PDB entry 5WFD | X-ray diffraction, 2.65 A resolution | chains A and B

# Chain A
Name: Polycomb Protein EED
Source organism: Chaetomium thermophilum (strain DSM 1495 / CBS 144.50 / IMI 039719)
UniProt: G0S8H7 (G0S8H7_CHATD); residue numbers follow UniProt; this construct covers 1-565
Chain sequence (605 residues; each row starts with the number of its first residue; numbers below 1 keep their minus sign (Met-39 is residue -39)):
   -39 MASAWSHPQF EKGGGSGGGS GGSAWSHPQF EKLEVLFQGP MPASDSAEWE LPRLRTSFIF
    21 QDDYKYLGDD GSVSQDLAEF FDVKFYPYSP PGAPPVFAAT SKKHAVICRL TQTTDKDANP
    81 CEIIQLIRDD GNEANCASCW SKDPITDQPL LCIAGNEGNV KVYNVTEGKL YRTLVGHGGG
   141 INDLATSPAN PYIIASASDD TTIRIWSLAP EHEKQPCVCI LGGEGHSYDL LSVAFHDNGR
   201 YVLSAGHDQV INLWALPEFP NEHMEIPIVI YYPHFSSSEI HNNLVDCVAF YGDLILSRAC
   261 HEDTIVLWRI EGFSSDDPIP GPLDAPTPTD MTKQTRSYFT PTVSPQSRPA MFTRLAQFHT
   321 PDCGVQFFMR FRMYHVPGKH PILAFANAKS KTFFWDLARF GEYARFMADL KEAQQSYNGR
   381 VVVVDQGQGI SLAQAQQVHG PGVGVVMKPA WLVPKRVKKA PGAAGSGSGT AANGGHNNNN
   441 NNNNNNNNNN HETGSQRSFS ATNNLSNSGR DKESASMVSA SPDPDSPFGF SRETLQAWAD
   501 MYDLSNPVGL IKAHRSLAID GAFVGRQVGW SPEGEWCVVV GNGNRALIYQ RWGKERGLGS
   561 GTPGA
Disordered / not traced: -39 to 6, 26-33, 302-306, 416-488, 559-565
Sequence notes: initiating methionine (-39); expression tag (-38 to 0)

# Chain B
Name: Histone-lysine-N-methyltransferase EZH2, Polycomb protein SUZ12 chimera
Source organism: Chaetomium thermophilum (strain DSM 1495 / CBS 144.50 / IMI 039719)
UniProt: chimeric construct of G0SDW4, G0RYC6: residues 191-2523 from G0SDW4 (G0SDW4_CHATD) positions 191-949 (offset varies); residues 2530-2691 from G0RYC6 positions 530-691 (UniProt number = residue number - 2000)
Chain sequence (936 residues; numbered 182 to 2691; 1574 numbers in that range are skipped by the numbering (no residue carries them; nothing is unmodelled there); the number before each row is that of its first residue):
   182 SNHHHHHHAT PKNTEWTVDK IASALSVLAE EVPQNHSRLV NFLLEETEKR APQPRHLSKT
   242 DPFAHMKSKA IDANRPRPEG VPTMDVKFKQ HSGEYGKSRN SGRRFQYPVV CIKPDREPVP
   302 IYYFHHAEIR KNILALNSQL NFVPHLRDVD PNSAEEQKYS AWLMDLENLD SKSGFKIQPR
   362 SQKIAKRAQA EYAATLAPYL EPWLRKLNIE GCTKSNLIRF MASQPESDDS MTPQQKSNLL
   422 DTYSDDMGSP QAVRNASMFT EAWDRVFNDQ SKLRRVALRD ILMLDKNVEP IFDNKRAKDA
   482 PGSQKPPDEA LMQKVIDALG SYTTLGCLIC FSHDCEHGEI ERDNQKRCFS LEEIGGLMPS
   542 LRRKWAAQIE QRQKTEGGSA NAPPAHPPCR NECYRIHGTG DPNQQVPPWS ENEVGTLEWM
   602 FATIGYSQTL RPECFVGAIL GRPCWDVHRK LQELDLRLPP VEPRTIPKQK SLPWYDRRKK
   662 QLMSDWADAT ITHEHAVREL FAPCHHDGPC TAANGCPCAS AGTHPVLCER FCLCTAEECP
   722 LKFTGCACHS SGKTCLQRQR EGRPCICVQL NRECDPTLCK GCGARERADP ENAYDEVLHS
   782 TGCQNVALQR GAAKAVVLGK SQLEACGYGL FAAEDIEEGE FVIEYTGELI SHDEGVRREH
   842 RRG
   846 DVFDKYMCSF LFTLLEQEGI WVDAAIYGNL SRYINHATDG NIMPKIMYVN HEWRIKFTAI
   906 KDIKAGEELF FNYGDNFPNL T
  2500 KKLVERNEQS GAETTPQQPK RANGLVPRGS EVMLPGRGVP KKPLRRPKRR PLLVPKTTQP
  2560 LFDPLSKVQL LPGQPLPQHP IDDSWLLLKH RDNLQDFIDL RPEEKEFLQE WDAFILRRHI
  2620 SSEQYLPRYF LRFVREKADW LVSKRSRGEE FSKLVATLLA RRVLPERVVI EATQVLNDAR
  2680 GRLREQGGVI EG
Disordered / not traced: 182-195, 253-260, 323-359, 480-491, 553-566, 580-583, 635-638, 645, 741-742, 784, 846-854, 2500-2548, 2685-2691
Sequence notes: expression tag (182-190); engineered mutation Ile302 (Pro in G0SDW4), Tyr304 (Arg in G0SDW4), Lys850 (Glu in G0SDW4), Tyr851 (Asn in G0SDW4), Met852 (Lys in G0SDW4), Cys853 (Val in G0SDW4), Phe855 (Tyr in G0SDW4); linker (2524-2529)
Ion coordination: Zn2+ site 1: Cys508, Cys511, Cys516, His518; Zn2+ site 2: Cys570, Cys574, Cys615, Cys625; Zn2+ site 3: Cys685, His687, Cys691, Cys697; Zn2+ site 4: Cys685, Cys699, Cys709, Cys713; Zn2+ site 5: Cys691, Cys709, Cys715, Cys720; Zn2+ site 6: Cys727, Cys748, Cys755, Cys760; Zn2+ site 7: Cys727, Cys729, Cys736, Cys746; Zn2+ site 8: Cys736, Cys755, Cys763
Ligand contacts: A9G (1-[(2S)-butan-2-yl]-N-[(4,6-dimethyl-2-oxo-1,2-dihydropyridin-3-yl)methyl]-3-methyl-6-[6-(piperazin-1-yl)pyridin-3-yl]-1H-indole-4-carboxamide): Ile302, Tyr303, Tyr304, Phe305, His307, Gly808, Tyr809, Arg843, Phe855, Ala870, Arg877, Tyr878, Ile879, Asn880, Tyr918
UniProt features mapped onto this chain:
  - region: Val221 to Lys250 (EBD domain), Pro301 to Gln320 (SAL domain), Leu321 to Pro360 (SRM domain)
  - binding site (Zn(2+)): Cys508, Cys511, Cys516, His518, Cys570, Cys574, Cys615, Cys625, Cys685, His687, Cys691, Cys697, Cys699, Cys709, Cys713, Cys715, Cys720, Cys727, Cys729, Cys736 and 6 more in UniProt
  - binding site (S-adenosyl-L-homocysteine): Tyr809, Lys2501
  - binding site (S-adenosyl-L-methionine): Tyr809

# Chain A / chain B interface
Pairs across the interface - 210 pairs, chain A then chain B:
  Arg13(A) - Glu275(B)  salt bridge
  Leu14(A) - His272(B)
  Leu14(A) - Gly277(B)
  Arg15(A) - Gln271(B)  hydrogen bond
  Arg15(A) - His272(B)  hydrogen bond (backbone-backbone)
  Thr16(A) - Lys270(B)
  Thr16(A) - Gln271(B)  hydrogen bond
  Thr16(A) - His272(B)
  Ser17(A) - Phe269(B)
  Ser17(A) - Lys270(B)  hydrogen bond (backbone-backbone)
  Ser17(A) - His272(B)  hydrogen bond
  Phe18(A) - Val267(B)  hydrophobic
  Phe18(A) - Lys268(B)
  Phe18(A) - Phe269(B)  hydrophobic
  Ile19(A) - Val267(B)
  Ile19(A) - Lys268(B)  hydrogen bond (backbone-backbone)
  Phe20(A) - Asp266(B)
  Phe20(A) - Val267(B)  hydrophobic
  Gln21(A) - Met265(B)
  Gln21(A) - Asp266(B)  hydrogen bond (side chain-backbone)
  Tyr46(A) - Pro243(B)  hydrophobic
  Tyr46(A) - Phe244(B)  hydrophobic
  Pro47(A) - Leu238(B)
  Tyr48(A) - Arg236(B)
  Tyr48(A) - His237(B)
  Tyr48(A) - Leu238(B)
  Tyr48(A) - Ser239(B)  hydrogen bond (backbone-backbone)
  Ser49(A) - Leu238(B)
  Ser49(A) - Asp242(B)
  Ser49(A) - Pro243(B)
  Pro50(A) - Ser239(B)
  Pro50(A) - Lys240(B)
  Pro50(A) - Thr241(B)
  Pro50(A) - Asp242(B)
  Pro51(A) - Leu238(B)  hydrophobic
  Pro54(A) - Asp242(B)
  Val56(A) - Phe244(B)  hydrophobic
  His64(A) - Met265(B)  hydrogen bond
  Arg69(A) - Phe244(B)  hydrogen bond (side chain-backbone)
  Arg69(A) - Ala245(B)
  Arg69(A) - Met247(B)  hydrogen bond (side chain-backbone)
  Lys76(A) - Ser273(B)
  Lys76(A) - Arg280(B)
  Asp77(A) - Gln271(B)
  Asp77(A) - Arg280(B)  salt bridge
  Asp77(A) - Asn281(B)
  Ala78(A) - Gln271(B)
  Asn79(A) - Phe269(B)
  Asn79(A) - Gln271(B)  hydrogen bond
  Pro80(A) - Gln271(B)
  Glu82(A) - Lys248(B)
  Glu82(A) - Ser249(B)
  Ile83(A) - Ser249(B)
  Ile83(A) - Lys250(B)  hydrogen bond (backbone-backbone)
  Ile83(A) - Val267(B)  hydrophobic
  Ile83(A) - Phe269(B)  hydrophobic
  Ile83(A) - Tyr288(B)  hydrophobic
  Ile84(A) - Phe244(B)  hydrophobic
  Ile84(A) - Met247(B)
  Ile84(A) - Lys248(B)
  Ile84(A) - Lys250(B)
  Gln85(A) - Lys250(B)  hydrogen bond
  Gln85(A) - Val291(B)
  Leu86(A) - Tyr288(B)  hydrophobic
  Leu86(A) - Pro289(B)
  Leu86(A) - Val290(B)
  Leu86(A) - Val291(B)  hydrogen bond (backbone-backbone)
  Ile87(A) - Val291(B)
  Arg88(A) - Pro263(B)
  Arg88(A) - Met265(B)  hydrogen bond
  Arg88(A) - Val290(B)
  Arg88(A) - Val291(B)  hydrogen bond (backbone-backbone)
  Arg88(A) - Cys292(B)
  Arg88(A) - Ile293(B)  hydrogen bond (backbone-backbone)
  Asp89(A) - Ile293(B)
  Asp90(A) - Cys292(B)
  Asp90(A) - Ile293(B)  hydrogen bond (backbone-backbone)
  Asp90(A) - Lys294(B)  salt bridge
  Trp100(A) - Phe244(B)  hydrophobic
  Lys102(A) - His237(B)  hydrogen bond (side chain-backbone)
  Lys102(A) - Ser239(B)
  Asp107(A) - Ser239(B)  hydrogen bond
  Pro109(A) - Pro243(B)
  Pro109(A) - Phe244(B)  hydrophobic
  Glu117(A) - Pro299(B)
  Asn119(A) - Glu298(B)
  Asn119(A) - Pro299(B)
  Tyr123(A) - Ile293(B)  hydrophobic
  Val125(A) - Phe244(B)  hydrophobic
  Val125(A) - Met247(B)
  Thr126(A) - Pro243(B)
  Thr126(A) - Phe244(B)
  Thr126(A) - Met247(B)
  Gly128(A) - Val291(B)
  Gly128(A) - Ile293(B)
  Lys129(A) - Ile293(B)
  Leu130(A) - Ile293(B)  hydrophobic
  Leu130(A) - Asp296(B)
  Thr133(A) - Asp296(B)  hydrogen bond
  Val135(A) - Arg297(B)
  Val135(A) - Glu298(B)
  Val135(A) - Val300(B)  hydrophobic
  Gly136(A) - Val300(B)
  Gly136(A) - Tyr303(B)  hydrogen bond (backbone-side chain)
  Gly136(A) - Lys2566(B)
  His137(A) - Val300(B)
  His137(A) - Tyr303(B)
  Gly138(A) - Ile302(B)
  Gly138(A) - Tyr303(B)  hydrogen bond (backbone-backbone)
  Pro148(A) - Arg236(B)
  Pro148(A) - His237(B)
  Ala149(A) - Arg236(B)
  Ala149(A) - His237(B)  hydrogen bond (backbone-side chain)
  Pro151(A) - His237(B)
  Asp159(A) - Tyr304(B)
  Asp160(A) - Tyr303(B)
  Asp160(A) - Tyr304(B)
  Asp160(A) - Phe305(B)  hydrogen bond (backbone-backbone)
  Thr161(A) - Phe305(B)
  Thr162(A) - His306(B)
  Arg164(A) - Tyr303(B)
  Arg164(A) - Leu2564(B)  hydrogen bond (side chain-backbone)
  Arg164(A) - Ser2565(B)
  Gln175(A) - Ser2565(B)
  Ile180(A) - His306(B)
  Ile180(A) - Leu2564(B)
  Gly183(A) - Tyr872(B)
  Glu184(A) - Glu829(B)
  Ser187(A) - Phe305(B)
  Tyr188(A) - Arg842(B)  hydrogen bond (side chain-backbone)
  Asp189(A) - Tyr304(B)
  Asp197(A) - Pro233(B)
  Asp197(A) - Arg236(B)  salt bridge
  Glu225(A) - Ser2565(B)
  Ile226(A) - Leu2564(B)  hydrophobic
  Ile226(A) - His2578(B)
  Val229(A) - His306(B)
  Tyr231(A) - Ala308(B)  hydrophobic
  Tyr231(A) - Asp2581(B)  hydrogen bond
  Tyr231(A) - Trp2584(B)
  Tyr232(A) - Trp2584(B)  hydrogen bond (side chain-backbone)
  Tyr232(A) - Leu2587(B)  hydrophobic
  Tyr232(A) - Lys2588(B)
  Ser238(A) - Arg368(B)  hydrogen bond (backbone-side chain)
  Glu239(A) - Arg368(B)
  His241(A) - Arg368(B)  hydrogen bond (backbone-side chain)
  Asn242(A) - Arg361(B)  hydrogen bond (backbone-side chain)
  Asn242(A) - Lys364(B)
  Asn242(A) - Ile365(B)
  Asn242(A) - Arg368(B)  hydrogen bond
  Asn243(A) - Arg361(B)
  Tyr251(A) - Thr228(B)
  Gly252(A) - Thr228(B)
  Leu254(A) - Thr228(B)
  Leu267(A) - Leu225(B)  hydrophobic
  Arg269(A) - Leu224(B)
  Asp276(A) - Arg231(B)  salt bridge
  Leu283(A) - Leu2587(B)
  Ala285(A) - Leu2587(B)
  Thr287(A) - Leu2587(B)
  Thr287(A) - Asp2591(B)  hydrogen bond
  Thr289(A) - Leu317(B)
  Thr289(A) - Asp2591(B)
  Thr289(A) - Asn2592(B)
  Thr289(A) - Asp2595(B)  hydrogen bond
  Met291(A) - Leu317(B)  hydrophobic
  Met291(A) - Asn318(B)
  Met291(A) - Ser319(B)
  Met291(A) - Gln320(B)
  Met291(A) - Asn525(B)
  Thr292(A) - Gln320(B)
  Gln294(A) - Asn322(B)  hydrogen bond
  Gln294(A) - Arg368(B)  hydrogen bond
  Ser307(A) - Lys395(B)
  Ser307(A) - Leu465(B)
  Ser307(A) - Asp466(B)
  Ser307(A) - Lys467(B)
  Arg308(A) - Leu465(B)  hydrogen bond (backbone-backbone)
  Arg308(A) - Glu470(B)  salt bridge
  Ala310(A) - Ala375(B)  hydrophobic
  Phe312(A) - Glu372(B)
  Arg314(A) - His217(B)
  Arg314(A) - Glu372(B)  salt bridge
  Leu315(A) - His217(B)  hydrogen bond (backbone-side chain)
  Leu315(A) - Val221(B)
  His335(A) - Thr228(B)  hydrogen bond (side chain-backbone)
  His335(A) - Glu229(B)
  His335(A) - Ala232(B)
  His335(A) - Pro233(B)
  Val336(A) - Ala232(B)
  Pro337(A) - Ala232(B)
  Pro337(A) - Pro233(B)
  Pro337(A) - Gln234(B)
  Pro341(A) - Glu229(B)
  Ala358(A) - Glu229(B)
  Phe360(A) - Asn222(B)
  Phe360(A) - Leu225(B)  hydrophobic
  Gly361(A) - Asn222(B)  hydrogen bond (backbone-side chain)
  Ala364(A) - Asn222(B)
  Leu504(A) - His217(B)
  Leu504(A) - Ser218(B)
  Leu504(A) - Val221(B)  hydrophobic
  Leu504(A) - Leu225(B)  hydrophobic
  Ser505(A) - Pro214(B)
  Ser505(A) - His217(B)
  Ser505(A) - Ser218(B)
  Pro507(A) - His217(B)
  Pro507(A) - Arg455(B)
  Val508(A) - Arg455(B)
  Leu558(A) - Arg280(B)
Interface residues without a listed pair, chain A (126 interface residues in all): Asp22, Asp23, Ala53, Cys81, Gly91, Gln108, Lys121, Asn150, Lys174, Gly182, Gln209, Pro227, Pro282, Pro288, Lys339, His340, Leu357, Asn506
Interface residues without a listed pair, chain B (104 interface residues in all): Leu220, Pro235, His246, Ala251, Thr264, Gly274, Pro295, Pro301, Ala378, Ile871, Asp2562, Val2567, Ser2583

# Summary
Chain A and chain B form an interface of 126 and 104 residues respectively; the contacts include 42 hydrogen
bonds and 7 salt bridges. Polar pairs include Arg13(A)-Glu275(B), Asp77(A)-Arg280(B) and Asp90(A)-Lys294(B).
Chain B binds compound A9G.
Here chain A is Polycomb Protein EED and chain B is Histone-lysine-N-methyltransferase EZH2, Polycomb protein
SUZ12 chimera, both from Chaetomium thermophilum (strain DSM 1495 / CBS 144.50 / IMI 039719). Entry 5WFD
(Humanized mutant of the Chaetomium thermophilum Polycomb Repressive Complex 2 bound to the inhibitor GSK126)
was determined by X-ray diffraction (same publication as 5WF7, 5WFC and 5WG6).
